Entry 7DF6 (X-ray diffraction, 1.80 A resolution); this record covers chain A.

[Chain A]
Molecule: Galectin-3
Source organism: Mus musculus
Notes: fragment: Carbohydrate Recognition Domain (CRD)
UniProtKB: P16110 (LEG3_MOUSE); numbering as in UniProt (aligned over 122-264)
Amino-acid sequence (165 residues; each row starts with the number of its first residue):
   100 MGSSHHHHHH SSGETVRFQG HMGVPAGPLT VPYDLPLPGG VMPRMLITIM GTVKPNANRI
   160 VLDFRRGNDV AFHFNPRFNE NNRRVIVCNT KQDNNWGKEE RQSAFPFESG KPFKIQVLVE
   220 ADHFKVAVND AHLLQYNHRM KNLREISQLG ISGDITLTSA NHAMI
Unresolved in the structure: 100-125
Construct notes: initiating methionine (100); expression tag (101-121)
Ligand contacts: H5O ((2R,3R,4S,5R,6S)-2-(hydroxymethyl)-5-methoxy-6-[(3R,4R,5S)-4-oxidanyl-5-(4-pyrimidin-5-yl-1,2,3-triazol-1-yl)oxan-3-yl]sulfanyl-4-[4-[3,4,5-tris(fluoranyl)phenyl]-1,2,3-triazol-1-yl]oxan-3-ol): R158, V160, H172, N174, R176, E179, N180, V186, N188, W195, E198, R200, S251, G252
Swiss-Prot annotation at these positions:
  - motif: K240 to T255 (Nuclear export signal)
  - binding site (a beta-D-galactoside): W195 to Q201
  - modified residue: S202 (Phosphoserine)

[In short]
Bound to chain A: compound H5O. UniProt lists 7 beta-D-galactoside-binding residues.
Chain A is Galectin-3 (Mus musculus); the structure, Mouse Galectin-3 CRD in complex with novel
tetrahydropyran-based thiodisaccharide mimic inhibitor, was determined by X-ray diffraction, deposited
together with 7DF5.
